PDB entry 3RZN | X-ray diffraction, 1.10 A resolution | chain A

# Chain A
Molecule: Glycolipid transfer protein
Organism: Homo sapiens
Reference sequence: Q9NZD2 (GLTP_HUMAN); numbering as in UniProt (aligned over 1-209)
Amino-acid sequence (209 residues; row label = number of the first residue in the row):
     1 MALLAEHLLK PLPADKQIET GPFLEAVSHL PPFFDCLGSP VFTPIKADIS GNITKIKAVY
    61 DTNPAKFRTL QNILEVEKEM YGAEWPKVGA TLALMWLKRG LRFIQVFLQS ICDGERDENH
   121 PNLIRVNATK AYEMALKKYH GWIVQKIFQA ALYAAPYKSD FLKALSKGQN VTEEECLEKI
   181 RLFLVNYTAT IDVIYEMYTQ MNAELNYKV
Not modelled in the structure: 1-3
Ligand contacts: cis-tetracosenoyl sulfatide (CIS; (15Z)-N-((1S,2R,3E)-2-hydroxy-1-{[(3-O-sulfo-beta-D-galactopyranosyl)oxy]methyl}heptadec-3-enyl)tetracos-15-enamide): L4, L30, F33, F34, L37, P40, V41, F42, P44, I45, D48, I49, G51, N52, K55, L92, A93, W96, G100, F103, I104, F107, L108, I124, A128, Y132, L136, H140, V144, I147, F148, A151, L152, A155, F161, Y207, V209
UniProt features mapped onto this chain:
  - region: I45 to K66 (2 X 12 AA approximate tandem repeats)
  - binding site (beta-D-galactosyl-(1->4)-beta-D-glucosyl-(1<->1)-N-[(9Z)-octadecenoyl]-sphing-4-enine): D48 to K55, H140, Y207
  - modified residue: A2 (N-acetylalanine)
  - mutagenesis: I45 (I45N: 18% decrease in activity), D48 (D48V: Significant inactivation; 15% residual activity), N52 (N52I: Significant inactivation; 15% residual activity), K55 (K55I: No loss of activity; 90-97% residual activity), W96 (W96A: Almost complete inactivation; 1-3% residual activity. No effect on autophagy; W96F: Partial inactivation; 63% residual activity), F103 (F103S: About 25% decrease in activity), L136 (L136R: Significant inactivation; 5% residual acti vity), H140 (H140L: Almost complete inactivation; 1-3% residual activity), F148 (F148S: About 50% decrease in activity), L165 (L165R: 46% decrease in activity), F183 (F183S: No loss of activity; 90% residual activity), Y207 (Y207L: No loss of activity; 90-97% residual activity)
From the paper describing this entry:
  - binding site for cis-tetracosenoyl sulfatide: P44, D48, N52, K55, G89, L92, W96, H140, Y207
  - self-association interface (contacts with another copy of this molecule); pairs are residue here / residue on that copy: P44-P44 (hydrophobic contact)

# Summary
Chain A binds cis-tetracosenoyl sulfatide. From UniProt: 10
beta-D-galactosyl-(1->4)-beta-D-glucosyl-(1<->1)-N-[(9Z)-octadecenoyl]-sphing-4-enine-binding residues and 12
mutagenesis sites. From the paper: a binding site for cis-tetracosenoyl sulfatide at P44, D48 and N52 among
others; a self-association interface involving P44.
Chain A is Glycolipid transfer protein (Homo sapiens); the structure, Crystal Structure of Human Glycolipid
Transfer Protein complexed with 3-O-sulfo-galactosylceramide containing nervonoyl acyl chain (24:1), was
determined by X-ray diffraction, deposited together with 3RIC, 3RWV, 3S0I and 3S0K.
